PDB entry 6N60 | X-ray diffraction, 3.68 A resolution | chains B and C of the 9 polymer chains in the assembly

[Chain B]
Molecule: DNA-directed RNA polymerase subunit alpha
Source organism: Escherichia coli
Notes: EC 2.7.7.6; fragment: N-terminal domain
UniProt: P0A7Z4 (RPOA_ECOLI); residue numbers follow UniProt; this construct covers 1-234
Sequence (239 residues; row label = number of the first residue in the row):
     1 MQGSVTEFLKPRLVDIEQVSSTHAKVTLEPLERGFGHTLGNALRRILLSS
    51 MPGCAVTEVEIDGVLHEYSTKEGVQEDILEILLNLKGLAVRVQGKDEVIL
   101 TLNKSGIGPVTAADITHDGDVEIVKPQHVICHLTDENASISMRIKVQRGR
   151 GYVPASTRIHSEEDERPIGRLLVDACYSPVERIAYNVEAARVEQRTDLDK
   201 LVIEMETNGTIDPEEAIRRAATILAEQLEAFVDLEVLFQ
Unresolved in the structure: 1-5, 65-66, 159-170, 238-239
Sequence notes: expression tag (235-239)
Curated features (UniProtKB/Swiss-Prot):
  - region: Glu162 to Glu165 (Required for interaction with Crp at class II promoters)
  - mutagenesis: Arg45 (R45C: In rpoA112; temperature-sensitive, blocks RNA polymerase assembly), Glu162 to Glu165 (5-fold decrease in CRP-class II promoter-dependent transcription), Glu165 (E165K: 5-fold decrease in CRP-class II promoter-dependent transcription), Arg191 (R191C: In rpoA101; temperature-sensitive)

[Chain C]
Molecule: DNA-directed RNA polymerase subunit beta
Source organism: Escherichia coli
Notes: EC 2.7.7.6
UniProt: P0A8V2 (RPOB_ECOLI); residues 1-1342 here = UniProt positions 1-1342
Sequence (1342 residues; each row starts with the number of its first residue):
     1 MVYSYTEKKRIRKDFGKRPQVLDVPYLLSIQLDSFQKFIEQDPEGQYGLE
    51 AAFRSVFPIQSYSGNSELQYVSYRLGEPVFDVQECQIRGVTYSAPLRVKL
   101 RLVIYEREAPEGTVKDIKEQEVYMGEIPLMTDNGTFVINGTERVIVSQLH
   151 RSPGVFFDSDKGKTHSSGKVLYNARIIPYRGSWLDFEFDPKDNLFVRIDR
   201 RRKLPATIILRALNYTTEQILDLFFEKVIFEIRDNKLQMELVPERLRGET
   251 ASFDIEANGKVYVEKGRRITARHIRQLEKDDVKLIEVPVEYIAGKVVAKD
   301 YIDESTGELICAANMELSLDLLAKLSQSGHKRIETLFTNDLDHGPYISET
   351 LRVDPTNDRLSALVEIYRMMRPGEPPTREAAESLFENLFFSEDRYDLSAV
   401 GRMKFNRSLLREEIEGSGILSKDDIIDVMKKLIDIRNGKGEVDDIDHLGN
   451 RRIRSVGEMAENQFRVGLVRVERAVKERLSLGDLDTLMPQDMINAKPISA
   501 AVKEFFGSSQLSQFMDQNNPLSEITHKRRISALGPGGLTRERAGFEVRDV
   551 HPTHYGRVCPIETPEGPNIGLINSLSVYAQTNEYGFLETPYRKVTDGVVT
   601 DEIHYLSAIEEGNYVIAQANSNLDEEGHFVEDLVTCRSKGESSLFSRDQV
   651 DYMDVSTQQVVSVGASLIPFLEHDDANRALMGANMQRQAVPTLRADKPLV
   701 GTGMERAVAVDSGVTAVAKRGGVVQYVDASRIVIKVNEDEMYPGEAGIDI
   751 YNLTKYTRSNQNTCINQMPCVSLGEPVERGDVLADGPSTDLGELALGQNM
   801 RVAFMPWNGYNFEDSILVSERVVQEDRFTTIHIQELACVSRDTKLGPEEI
   851 TADIPNVGEAALSKLDESGIVYIGAEVTGGDILVGKVTPKGETQLTPEEK
   901 LLRAIFGEKASDVKDSSLRVPNGVSGTVIDVQVFTRDGVEKDKRALEIEE
   951 MQLKQAKKDLSEELQILEAGLFSRIRAVLVAGGVEAEKLDKLPRDRWLEL
  1001 GLTDEEKQNQLEQLAEQYDELKHEFEKKLEAKRRKITQGDDLAPGVLKIV
  1051 KVYLAVKRRIQPGDKMAGRHGNKGVISKINPIEDMPYDENGTPVDIVLNP
  1101 LGVPSRMNIGQILETHLGMAAKGIGDKINAMLKQQQEVAKLREFIQRAYD
  1151 LGADVRQKVDLSTFSDEEVMRLAENLRKGMPIATPVFDGAKEAEIKELLK
  1201 LGDLPTSGQIRLYDGRTGEQFERPVTVGYMYMLKLNHLVDDKMHARSTGS
  1251 YSLVTQQPLGGKAQFGGQRFGEMEVWALEAYGAAYTLQEMLTVKSDDVNG
  1301 RTKMYKNIVDGNHQMEPGMPESFNVLLKEIRSLGINIELEDE
Unresolved in the structure: 1-2, 108-111, 1262
Curated features (UniProtKB/Swiss-Prot):
  - modified residue (N6-acetyllysine): Lys1022, Lys1200
  - mutagenesis: Ile561 (I561S: Resistant to antibiotics salinamide A and B), Ile569 (I569S: Resistant to antibiotics salinamide A and B), Ala665 (A665E: Resistant to antibiotics salinamide A and B), Asp675 (D675A/G: Resistant to antibiotics salinamide A and B), Asn677 (N677H/K: Resistant to antibiotics salinamide A and B), Leu680 (L680M: Resistant to antibiotics salinamide A and B), Glu813 (E813K: Disrupts the enzyme's active center)

[Interface between chain B and chain C]
Residue-residue contacts (7):
  Arg33(B) - Glu820(C)  salt bridge
  Arg33(B) - Pro1081(C)
  Gly34(B) - Glu1083(C)
  His37(B) - Arg1216(C)
  Asn41(B) - Arg1216(C)
  Asn41(B) - Thr1217(C)  hydrogen bond (side chain-backbone)
  Tyr185(B) - Thr1217(C)
Other interface residues (no listed pair), chain B (7 interface residues in all): Arg44, Asp197
Other interface residues (no listed pair), chain C (7 interface residues in all): Lys1078, Glu1219

[Overview]
The chain B/chain C interface involves 7 residues from each chain; the contacts include 1 hydrogen bond and 1
salt bridge. Polar pairs include Arg33(B)-Glu820(C) and Asn41(B)-Thr1217(C). UniProt lists 6 mutagenesis sites
on chain B; 7 mutagenesis sites on chain C.
Chain B is DNA-directed RNA polymerase subunit alpha and chain C is DNA-directed RNA polymerase subunit beta,
both from Escherichia coli; the structure, Escherichia coli RNA polymerase sigma70-holoenzyme bound to
upstream fork promoter DNA and Microcin J25 (MccJ25), was determined by X-ray diffraction, deposited together
with 6N61 and 6N62.
